Entry 9BF6 (electron microscopy, 4.50 A resolution (low resolution: residue-level contacts below are approximate; hydrogen-bond / salt-bridge calls are withheld)); this record covers chains F and H of the 12 polymer chains in the assembly.

# Chain F
Name: Envelope glycoprotein gp120
From: Human immunodeficiency virus 1
UniProtKB: Q5G5U5 (Q5G5U5_9HIV1); the construct lacks a stretch of the UniProt sequence and is renumbered around it, so the offset changes along the chain: 31-135 = UniProt 30-134; 138-184 = UniProt 135-181; 186-309 = UniProt 185-308; 312-321 = UniProt 309-318; 4 more segments
Sequence (480 residues; row label = number of the first residue in the row; note: 9 numbers in that range are skipped by the numbering (no residue carries them; nothing is unmodelled there); a row labelled like 184A-184C holds insertion residues (184A, then the next letters in order); X marks 1 residue of unknown identity (built as UNK)):
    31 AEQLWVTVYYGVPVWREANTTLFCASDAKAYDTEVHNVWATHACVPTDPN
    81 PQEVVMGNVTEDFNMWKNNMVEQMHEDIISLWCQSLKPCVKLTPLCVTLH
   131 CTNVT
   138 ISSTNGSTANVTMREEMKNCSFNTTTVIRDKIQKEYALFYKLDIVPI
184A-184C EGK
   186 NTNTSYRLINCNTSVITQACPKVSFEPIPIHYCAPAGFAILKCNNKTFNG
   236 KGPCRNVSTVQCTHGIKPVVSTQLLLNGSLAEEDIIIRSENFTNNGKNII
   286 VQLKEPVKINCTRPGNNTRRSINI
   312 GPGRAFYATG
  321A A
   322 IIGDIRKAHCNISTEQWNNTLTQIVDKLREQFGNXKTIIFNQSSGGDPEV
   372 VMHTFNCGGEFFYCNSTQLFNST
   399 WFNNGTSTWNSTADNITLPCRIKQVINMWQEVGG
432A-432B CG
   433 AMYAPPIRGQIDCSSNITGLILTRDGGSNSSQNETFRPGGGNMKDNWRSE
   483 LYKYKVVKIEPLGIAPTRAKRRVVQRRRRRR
Not modelled in the structure: 31, 59-63, 138-148, 184A-184C, 356, 399-411, 458-464, 506-513
Cystine bridges: Cys54-Cys74, Cys113-Cys432A, Cys119-Cys205, Cys126-Cys196, Cys131-Cys157, Cys218-Cys247, Cys228-Cys239, Cys296-Cys331, Cys378-Cys445, Cys385-Cys418
Glycans and other covalent adducts: N-acetylglucosamine (NAG) linked to Asn49, Asn88, Asn133, Asn156, Asn160, Asn197, Asn230, Asn241, Asn276, Asn295, Asn301, Asn362, Asn386, Asn392, Asn413, Asn448; glycan linked to Asn262, Asn332
Construct notes: conflict Cys113 (Asp112 in Q5G5U5), Ser190 (Gly189 in Q5G5U5), Gly432B (Lys425 in Q5G5U5); insertion (356, 432, 432A); expression tag (509-513)

# Chain H
Name: PGT122 light chain
From: Homo sapiens
Notes: fragment: Fab
Sequence (105 residues; numbered 8 to 107 plus 6 insertion-coded residues; 1 number in that range is skipped by the numbering (no residue carries it; nothing is unmodelled there); the number before each row is that of its first residue; a row labelled like 67A-67C holds insertion residues (67A, then the next letters in order)):
     8 TF
    11 VSVAPGQTARITCGEESLGSRSVIWYQQRPGQAPSLIIYNNNDRPSGIPD
    61 RFSGSPG
67A-67C STF
    68 GTTATLTITSVEAGDEADYYCHIWDSRR
95A-95C PTN
    96 WVFGEGTTLIVL
Cystine bridges: Cys23-Cys88

# Chain F / chain H interface
Pairs across the interface (11; chain F residue first):
  Thr135(F) - Arg95(H)
  Thr149(F) - Arg94(H)
  Thr149(F) - Arg95(H)
  Gly324(F) - Leu28(H)
  Gly324(F) - Gly29(H)
  Gly324(F) - Phe67C(H)
  Gly324(F) - Arg94(H)
  Asp325(F) - Gly29(H)
  Asp325(F) - Ser30(H)
  Asp325(F) - Arg94(H)
  Ile326(F) - Arg94(H)
Interface residues without a listed pair, chain F (6 interface residues in all): Ile323

# In short
The chain F/chain H interface involves 6 residues from each chain. Covalently linked N-acetylglucosamine: at
Asn49(F), Asn88(F), Asn133(F), Asn156(F), Asn160(F) and Asn197(F) and 10 more.
Chain F is Envelope glycoprotein gp120 (Human immunodeficiency virus 1) and chain H is PGT122 light chain
(Homo sapiens); the structure, Cryo-EM structure of the HIV-1 WITO IDL Env trimer in complex with PGT122 Fab,
was determined by electron microscopy together with 9BER and 9BEW from the same study.
